Entry 7S7M (X-ray diffraction, 3.00 A resolution); this record covers chains A and B.

[Chain A]
Molecule: Stromelysin-1
Organism: Homo sapiens
Notes: EC 3.4.24.17; fragment: Catalytic domain
Reference sequence: P08254 (MMP3_HUMAN); residues 83-255 here correspond to UniProt positions 100-272 (UniProt number = residue number + 17)
Amino-acid sequence (173 residues; row label = number of the first residue in the row):
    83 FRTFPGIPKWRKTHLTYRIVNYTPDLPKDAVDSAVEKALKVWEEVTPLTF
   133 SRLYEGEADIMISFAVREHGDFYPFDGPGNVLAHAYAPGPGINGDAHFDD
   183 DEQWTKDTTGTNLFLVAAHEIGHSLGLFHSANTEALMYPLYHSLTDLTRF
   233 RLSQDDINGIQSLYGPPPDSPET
Not modelled in the structure: 83-87, 248-255
Metal / ion sites: Ca2+ site 1: Asp107, Asp182, Glu184; Ca2+ site 2: Asp141, Gly173, Asn175, Asp177; Zn2+ site 1: His151, Asp153, His166, His179; Ca2+ site 3: Asp158, Gly159, Gly161, Val163, Asp181, Glu184; Zn2+ site 2: His201, His205, His211 (shared with Cys1(B) of chain B)
UniProt features mapped onto this chain:
  - active site: Glu202
  - binding site (Ca(2+)): Asp107, Asp141, Asp158, Gly159, Gly161, Val163, Gly173, Asn175, Asp177, Asp181, Asp182, Glu184
  - binding site (Zn(2+)): His151, Asp153, His166, His179, His201, His205, His211

[Chain B]
Molecule: Metalloproteinase inhibitor 1
Organism: Homo sapiens
Reference sequence: P01033 (TIMP1_HUMAN); residues 1-184 here correspond to UniProt positions 24-207 (UniProt number = residue number + 23)
Amino-acid sequence (184 residues; numbered 1 to 184; the number before each row is that of its first residue):
     1 CTCVPPHPQTAFCNSDLVIRAKFVGTPEVNQTTGYQRYEIKMTKMYKGFQ
    51 ALGDAADIRFVYTPADESVCGYFHRSHNRSEEFLIAGKLQDGLLHITGCS
   101 FVAPWNSLSLAQRRGFTKTYTVGCEECTVFSCLSIPCKLQSGTHCLWTDQ
   151 LLNGSEKGFQSRHLACLPREPGLCTWQSLRSQIA
Not modelled in the structure: 52-57, 180-184
Disulfides: Cys1-Cys70, Cys3-Cys99, Cys13-Cys124, Cys127-Cys174, Cys132-Cys137, Cys145-Cys166
Construct notes: engineered mutation Gly34 (Leu57 in P01033), Asp66 (Met89 in P01033), Gly98 (Thr121 in P01033), Ser131 (Pro154 in P01033), Asn153 (Gln176 in P01033)
Metal / ion sites: Zn2+: Cys1 (shared with His201(A), His205(A), His211(A) of chain A)
UniProt features mapped onto this chain:
  - region (Involved in metalloproteinase-binding): Cys1 to Val4, Glu67, Ser68, Glu156, Lys157
  - binding site (Zn(2+)): Cys1
  - site: Ile135 (Involved in metalloproteinase-binding)
  - modified residue: Ser155 (Phosphoserine)
  - glycosylation (N-linked (GlcNAc...) asparagine): Asn30 (complex), Asn78
What the authors report for this chain:
  - conformationally variable residues (order/disorder transition): Asp66
  - contacts within the chain: Val4-Leu133 (hydrophobic contact)
  - mutagenesis - L34G: increased binding to Stromelysin-1 (chain A) (citing earlier work)
  - mutagenesis - L34G: increased binding to MMP-3cd versus MMP-10cd

[Interface between chain A and chain B]
Contacting residue pairs (48; chain A residue first):
  Phe154(A) - Thr32(B)
  Phe154(A) - Thr33(B)
  Phe154(A) - Tyr35(B)  hydrogen bond (backbone-side chain)
  Tyr155(A) - Gly34(B)  hydrogen bond (side chain-backbone)
  Tyr155(A) - Tyr35(B)
  Tyr155(A) - Pro64(B)  hydrophobic
  Tyr155(A) - Val69(B)
  Asn162(A) - Cys3(B)
  Asn162(A) - Val4(B)  hydrogen bond (backbone-backbone)
  Asn162(A) - Pro6(B)
  Asn162(A) - Asn14(B)
  Val163(A) - Thr2(B)
  Val163(A) - Cys70(B)  hydrophobic
  Val163(A) - Cys99(B)  hydrophobic
  Leu164(A) - Thr2(B)  hydrogen bond (backbone-backbone)
  Leu164(A) - Val4(B)  hydrophobic
  Ala165(A) - Cys1(B)
  Ala165(A) - Thr2(B)  hydrogen bond (backbone-backbone)
  His166(A) - Ser68(B)
  His166(A) - Val69(B)
  Ala167(A) - Ser68(B)  hydrogen bond (backbone-side chain)
  Ala167(A) - Val69(B)
  Tyr168(A) - Val69(B)
  Thr190(A) - Ser134(B)
  Thr191(A) - Ser134(B)
  Gly192(A) - Leu133(B)
  Gly192(A) - Ser134(B)
  Thr193(A) - Leu133(B)
  Val198(A) - Thr2(B)
  His201(A) - Cys1(B)  hydrogen bond (side chain-backbone)
  His201(A) - Thr2(B)
  Glu202(A) - Cys1(B)  hydrogen bond (side chain-backbone)
  Glu202(A) - Thr2(B)  hydrogen bond
  His205(A) - Cys1(B)  hydrogen bond (side chain-backbone)
  His205(A) - Ser68(B)
  Phe210(A) - Glu67(B)
  His211(A) - Cys1(B)  hydrogen bond (side chain-backbone)
  His211(A) - Glu67(B)  salt bridge
  Pro221(A) - Cys1(B)
  Pro221(A) - Thr2(B)
  Pro221(A) - Cys3(B)  hydrogen bond (backbone-backbone)
  Leu222(A) - Cys3(B)
  Leu222(A) - Pro5(B)
  Tyr223(A) - Thr2(B)
  Tyr223(A) - Cys3(B)  hydrogen bond (backbone-backbone)
  Tyr223(A) - Val4(B)  hydrophobic
  Tyr223(A) - Leu133(B)  hydrophobic
  Ser225(A) - Leu133(B)
Other interface residues (no listed pair), chain A (25 interface residues in all): Pro156, Ala169
Other interface residues (no listed pair), chain B (21 interface residues in all): Ala65, Ser155
Interface features reported in the paper:
  - pairs named by the authors: Tyr35(B)-Tyr155(A) (pi stacking), Leu133(B)-Tyr223(A) (hydrophobic contact)
  - interface residues, chain A: Tyr155(A)
  - interface residues, chain B: Tyr35(B)

[In short]
Chain A and chain B form an interface of 25 and 21 residues respectively; the contacts include 13 hydrogen
bonds and 1 salt bridge. Polar pairs include His211(A)-Glu67(B), Phe154(A)-Tyr35(B) and Tyr155(A)-Gly34(B).
The paper describes pi stacking between Tyr35(B) and Tyr155(A); a hydrophobic contact between Leu133(B) and
Tyr223(A). From the paper: L34G of chain B increases binding to Stromelysin-1 (chain A); interface residues
Tyr155(A) and Tyr35(B).
Here chain A is Stromelysin-1 and chain B is Metalloproteinase inhibitor 1, both from Homo sapiens. Entry 7S7M
(Complex of tissue inhibitor of metalloproteinases-1 (TIMP-1) mutant (L34G/M66D/T98G/P131S/Q153N) with matrix
metalloproteinase-3 catalytic domain (MMP-3cd)) was determined by X-ray diffraction, deposited together with
7S7L.
